PDB entry 5U3C | electron microscopy, 4.60 A resolution (low resolution: residue-level contacts below are approximate; hydrogen-bond / salt-bridge calls are withheld) | chains B and C of the 4 polymer chains in the assembly

Chain B (and C):
Protein: CTP synthase
From: Escherichia coli
Notes: EC 6.3.4.2; chain C of this document is another copy of the same molecule, construct and numbering; everything in this record applies to it too
UniProtKB: B7MLA1 (PYRG_ECO45); residues 1-545 here = UniProt positions 1-545
Sequence (545 residues; numbered 1 to 545; the number before each row is that of its first residue):
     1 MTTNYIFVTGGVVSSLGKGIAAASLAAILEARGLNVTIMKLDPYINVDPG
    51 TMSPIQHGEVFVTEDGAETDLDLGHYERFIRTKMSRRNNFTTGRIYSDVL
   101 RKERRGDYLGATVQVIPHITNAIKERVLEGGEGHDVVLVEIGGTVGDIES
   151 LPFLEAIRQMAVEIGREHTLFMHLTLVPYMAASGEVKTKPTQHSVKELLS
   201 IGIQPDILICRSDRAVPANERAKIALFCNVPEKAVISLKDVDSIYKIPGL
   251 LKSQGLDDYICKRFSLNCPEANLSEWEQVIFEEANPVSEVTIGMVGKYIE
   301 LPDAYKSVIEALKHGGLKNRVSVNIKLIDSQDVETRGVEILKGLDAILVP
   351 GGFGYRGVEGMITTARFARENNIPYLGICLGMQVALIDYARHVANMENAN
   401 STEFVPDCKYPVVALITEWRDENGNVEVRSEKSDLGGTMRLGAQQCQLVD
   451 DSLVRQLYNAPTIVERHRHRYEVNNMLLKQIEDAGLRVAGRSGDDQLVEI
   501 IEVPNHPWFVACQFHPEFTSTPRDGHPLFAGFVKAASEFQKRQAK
Unresolved in the structure: 428-437, 545
Disulfide bonds: C261-C268
Curated features (UniProtKB/Swiss-Prot):
  - active site: C379 (Nucleophile), H515, E517
  - binding site (CTP): S14, D147 to E149, K187 to Q192, K223
  - binding site (UTP): S14, K187 to Q192, K223
  - binding site (ATP): S15 to I20, D72, K239 to V241
  - binding site (Mg(2+)): D72, E140
  - binding site (L-glutamine): G352, L380 to Q383, E403, R470
From the paper describing this entry:
  - binding site for the ligand CTP: F227
  - mutagenesis - F281C/T335C: decreased catalytic activity

Interface between chain B and chain C:
Contacting residue pairs - 17 pairs, chain B then chain C:
  I116(B) - F227(C)
  R158(B) - L226(C)
  R158(B) - F227(C)
  R158(B) - N229(C)
  V162(B) - N229(C)
  K196(B) - S200(C)
  L199(B) - L199(C)
  L199(B) - G202(C)
  S200(B) - K196(C)
  G202(B) - L199(C)
  G202(B) - N229(C)
  L226(B) - R158(C)
  F227(B) - I116(C)
  F227(B) - R158(C)
  N229(B) - R158(C)
  N229(B) - V162(C)
  N229(B) - G202(C)
Interface residues without a listed pair, chain B (13 interface residues in all): E155, Q159, C228
Interface residues without a listed pair, chain C (13 interface residues in all): E155, Q159, C228

In short:
The chain B/chain C interface involves 13 residues from each chain. Curated annotation (UniProt) lists 3
active-site residues, 11 CTP-binding residues, 8 UTP-binding residues and 10 ATP-binding residues on chain B.
From the paper: a binding site for the ligand CTP at F227(B); F281C/T335C of chain B reduce catalytic
activity.
Both chains are CTP synthase (Escherichia coli). Entry 5U3C (CryoEM structure of the CTP synthase filament at
4.6 Angstrom resolution) was determined by electron microscopy together with 5TKV, 5U03, 5U05 and 5U6R from
the same study.
